PDB entry 7C9O | X-ray diffraction, 2.55 A resolution | chains B and C of the 5 polymer chains in the assembly

== Chain B ==
Molecule: Nuclear transcription factor Y subunit B-11
Organism: Oryza sativa Japonica Group
Reference sequence: Q0J7P4 (HD5_ORYSJ); residues 54-147 here = UniProt positions 54-147
Sequence (95 residues; numbered 53 to 147; the number before each row is that of its first residue):
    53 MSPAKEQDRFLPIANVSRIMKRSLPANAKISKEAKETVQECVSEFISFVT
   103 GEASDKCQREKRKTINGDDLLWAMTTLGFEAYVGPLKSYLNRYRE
Not modelled in the structure: 53-58, 144-147
Differences from the reference sequence: initiating methionine (53); conflict Ala86 (Ser in Q0J7P4)
Curated features (UniProtKB/Swiss-Prot):
  - DNA-binding region: Leu63 to Ser69
  - region: Val90 to Val101 (Subunit association domain (SAD))

== Chain C ==
Molecule: Nuclear transcription factor Y subunit C-2
Organism: Oryza sativa Japonica Group
Reference sequence: A6BLW4 (NFYC2_ORYSJ); residues 167-268 here correspond to UniProt positions 55-156 (UniProt number = residue number - 112)
Sequence (104 residues; numbered 165 to 268; the number before each row is that of its first residue):
   165 HMQEAERASASDFKNHQLPLARIKKIMKADEDVRMISAEAPVLFAKACEL
   215 FILELTIRSWLHAEENKRRTLQRNDVAAAIARTDVFDFLVDIVPREEAKE
   265 EPGS
Not modelled in the structure: 165-179, 260-268
Differences from the reference sequence: expression tag (165-166)

== How chain B and chain C interact ==
Pairs across the interface (96; chain B residue first):
  Asp60(B) with Arg186(C), hydrogen bond (backbone-side chain); Lys189(C), hydrogen bond (backbone-side chain)
  Arg61(B) with Ile190(C)
  Phe62(B) with Arg186(C), hydrogen bond (backbone-side chain)
  Leu63(B) with Leu182(C), hydrophobic; Ile187(C)
  Pro64(B) with Pro183(C); Arg186(C)
  Asn67(B) with Gln181(C), hydrogen bond (side chain-backbone); Leu182(C); Pro183(C)
  Arg70(B) with Gln181(C), hydrogen bond
  Ile71(B) with Gln181(C); Leu182(C), hydrophobic; Glu213(C); Ile216(C), hydrophobic
  Met72(B) with Ile216(C); Thr220(C)
  Arg74(B) with Gln181(C); Glu213(C), salt bridge
  Ser75(B) with Leu217(C); Ile221(C)
  Leu76(B) with Thr220(C); Trp224(C), hydrophobic; Leu235(C), hydrophobic
  Pro77(B) with Trp224(C), hydrophobic
  Asn79(B) with Arg233(C)
  Ala80(B) with Arg233(C)
  Lys81(B) with Arg233(C), hydrogen bond (backbone-backbone); Thr234(C); Leu235(C), hydrogen bond (backbone-backbone)
  Ile82(B) with Leu235(C)
  Ser83(B) with Thr234(C); Leu235(C), hydrogen bond (side chain-backbone); Gln236(C)
  Glu85(B) with Arg237(C)
  Ala86(B) with Leu235(C)
  Thr89(B) with Arg237(C), hydrogen bond; Val240(C)
  Val90(B) with Leu219(C), hydrophobic
  Glu92(B) with Ile256(C)
  Cys93(B) with Phe215(C); Leu219(C), hydrophobic; Ile244(C), hydrophobic; Leu253(C), hydrophobic
  Val94(B) with Cys212(C), hydrophobic; Phe215(C), hydrophobic; Ile216(C), hydrophobic
  Ser95(B) with Ile190(C)
  Glu96(B) with Leu253(C); Ile256(C)
  Phe97(B) with Ala211(C), hydrophobic; Phe215(C), hydrophobic
  Ile98(B) with Ile187(C), hydrophobic; Ile190(C), hydrophobic; Met191(C), hydrophobic; Phe208(C); Cys212(C), hydrophobic
  Ser99(B) with Ile190(C)
  Phe100(B) with Phe252(C), hydrophobic
  Val101(B) with Phe208(C), hydrophobic
  Thr102(B) with Met191(C); Val197(C); Phe208(C)
  Gly103(B) with Asp194(C)
  Ser106(B) with Asp196(C); Val197(C)
  Gln110(B) with Asp196(C)
  Lys115(B) with Arg198(C); Met199(C), hydrogen bond (backbone-backbone)
  Thr116(B) with Met199(C); Ile200(C); Ser201(C)
  Ile117(B) with Val197(C), hydrophobic; Met199(C), hydrogen bond (backbone-backbone); Ile200(C); Ser201(C), hydrogen bond (backbone-backbone)
  Asn118(B) with Ser201(C); Glu203(C)
  Gly119(B) with Ser201(C); Glu203(C), hydrogen bond (backbone-side chain); Leu207(C)
  Leu122(B) with Ala204(C); Leu207(C), hydrophobic; Phe208(C), hydrophobic
  Leu123(B) with Leu207(C), hydrophobic
  Met126(B) with Ala211(C), hydrophobic
  Gly130(B) with Val249(C)
  Phe131(B) with Val249(C), hydrophobic
  Tyr134(B) with Leu214(C); Phe215(C); Glu218(C), hydrogen bond
  Leu138(B) with Leu207(C); Lys210(C); Ala211(C)
  Tyr141(B) with Lys210(C)
Interface residues without a listed pair, chain B (56 interface residues in all): Gln59, Val68, Glu88, Asp107, Leu129, Pro137, Leu142
Interface residues without a listed pair, chain C (45 interface residues in all): Val206, Val257

== Overview ==
56 residues of chain B face 45 of chain C across their interface; the contacts include 14 hydrogen bonds and 1
salt bridge. Polar contacts include Arg74(B)-Glu213(C), Asp60(B)-Arg186(C) and Asp60(B)-Lys189(C). UniProt
lists a DNA-binding region on chain B.
Here chain B is Nuclear transcription factor Y subunit B-11 and chain C is Nuclear transcription factor Y
subunit C-2, both from Oryza sativa Japonica Group. Entry 7C9O (Crystal structure of DNA-bound CCT/NF-YB/YC
complex (HD1CCT/GHD8/OsNF-YC2)) was determined by X-ray diffraction, deposited together with 7C9P.
